6GFI - chains A and E; structure by X-ray diffraction, 2.30 A resolution.

Chain A:
Molecule: PRSS3 protein
Organism: Homo sapiens
UniProtKB: Q8N2U3 (Q8N2U3_HUMAN); the construct lacks a stretch of the UniProt sequence and is renumbered around it, so the offset changes along the chain: 16-34 = UniProt 28-46; 37-67 = UniProt 47-77; 69-125 = UniProt 78-134; 127-130 = UniProt 135-138; 6 more segments
Amino-acid sequence (224 residues; row label = number of the first residue in the row; note: 10 numbers in that range are skipped by the numbering (no residue carries them; nothing is unmodelled there)):
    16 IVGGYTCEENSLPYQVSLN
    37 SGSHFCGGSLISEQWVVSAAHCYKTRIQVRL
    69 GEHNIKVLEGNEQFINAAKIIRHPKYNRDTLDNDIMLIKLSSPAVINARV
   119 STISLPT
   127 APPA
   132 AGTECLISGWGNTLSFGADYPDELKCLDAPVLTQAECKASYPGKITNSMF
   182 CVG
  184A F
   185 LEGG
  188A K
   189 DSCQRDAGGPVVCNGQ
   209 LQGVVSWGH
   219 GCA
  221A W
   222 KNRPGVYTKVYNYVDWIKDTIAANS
Differences from the reference sequence: conflict Ala195 (Ser204 in Q8N2U3)
Disulfide bonds: Cys22-Cys157, Cys42-Cys58, Cys136-Cys201, Cys168-Cys182, Cys191-Cys220

Chain E:
Molecule: Amyloid-beta A4 protein
Organism: Homo sapiens
UniProtKB: P05067 (A4_HUMAN), isoform P05067-8; residues 8-60 here correspond to UniProt positions 294-346 (UniProt number = residue number + 286)
Amino-acid sequence (81 residues; each row starts with the number of its first residue; numbers below 1 keep their minus sign (Tyr-9 is residue -9)):
    -9 YVDYKDDDDKEVEVCSEQAEVGPCRARFSRWYFDVTEGKCAPFVYGGCGG
    41 NRNNFDTEEYCMAVCGSAIPRHHHHHHAAAN
Not modelled in the structure: -9 to 1, 58-71
Differences from the reference sequence: expression tag (-9 to 7, 61-71); engineered mutation Val11 (Thr297 in P05067); conflict Arg17 (Met303 in P05067), Phe18 (Ile304 in P05067), Val34 (Phe320 in P05067)
Disulfide bonds: Cys30-Cys51

Interface between chain A and chain E:
Residue-residue contacts (36):
  Phe41(A) with Ala16(E); Arg17(E), hydrogen bond (backbone-backbone); Phe18(E), hydrophobic
  Cys42(A) with Ala16(E), hydrophobic
  His57(A) with Cys14(E); Arg15(E), hydrogen bond (side chain-backbone); Ala16(E); Phe18(E); Gly36(E)
  Leu99(A) with Cys14(E), hydrophobic; Cys38(E), hydrophobic
  Tyr151(A) with Arg17(E); Val34(E)
  Asp189(A) with Arg15(E), salt bridge
  Ser190(A) with Arg15(E), hydrogen bond (backbone-side chain)
  Cys191(A) with Arg15(E)
  Gln192(A) with Val11(E); Cys14(E), hydrogen bond (side chain-backbone); Arg15(E); Ala16(E)
  Arg193(A) with Arg15(E), hydrogen bond (backbone-backbone); Ala16(E), hydrogen bond (backbone-backbone); Arg17(E)
  Asp194(A) with Arg15(E)
  Ala195(A) with Arg15(E), hydrogen bond (backbone-backbone); Ala16(E)
  Ser214(A) with Cys14(E); Arg15(E), hydrogen bond (backbone-backbone)
  Trp215(A) with Pro13(E); Cys14(E), hydrophobic; Arg15(E)
  Gly216(A) with Pro13(E), hydrogen bond (backbone-backbone); Arg15(E)
  Gly219(A) with Arg15(E), hydrogen bond (backbone-side chain)
  Cys220(A) with Arg15(E)
  Gly226(A) with Arg15(E)
Interface residues without a listed pair, chain A (24 interface residues in all): His40, Cys58, Tyr59, Val213, His217, Ala221
Interface residues without a listed pair, chain E (12 interface residues in all): Gly12, Gly37

Overview:
The interface between chain A and chain E involves 24 residues on one side and 12 on the other, with 10
hydrogen bonds and 1 salt bridge. Polar pairs include Asp189(A)-Arg15(E), His57(A)-Arg15(E) and
Ser190(A)-Arg15(E).
Here chain A is PRSS3 protein and chain E is Amyloid-beta A4 protein, both from Homo sapiens. Entry 6GFI
(Structure of Human Mesotrypsin in complex with APPI variant T11V/M17R/I18F/F34V) was determined by X-ray
diffraction.
